PDB entry 6JAY | X-ray diffraction, 1.50 A resolution | chain A

[Chain A]
Protein: Group II chitinase
From: Ostrinia furnacalis
Notes: EC 3.2.1.14
UniProt: A0A221ZS22 (A0A221ZS22_OSTFU); aligned to UniProt positions 1606-2004 over residues 1606-2004
Amino-acid sequence (389 residues; row label = number of the first residue in the row; note: 10 numbers in that range are skipped by the numbering (no residue carries them; nothing is unmodelled there)):
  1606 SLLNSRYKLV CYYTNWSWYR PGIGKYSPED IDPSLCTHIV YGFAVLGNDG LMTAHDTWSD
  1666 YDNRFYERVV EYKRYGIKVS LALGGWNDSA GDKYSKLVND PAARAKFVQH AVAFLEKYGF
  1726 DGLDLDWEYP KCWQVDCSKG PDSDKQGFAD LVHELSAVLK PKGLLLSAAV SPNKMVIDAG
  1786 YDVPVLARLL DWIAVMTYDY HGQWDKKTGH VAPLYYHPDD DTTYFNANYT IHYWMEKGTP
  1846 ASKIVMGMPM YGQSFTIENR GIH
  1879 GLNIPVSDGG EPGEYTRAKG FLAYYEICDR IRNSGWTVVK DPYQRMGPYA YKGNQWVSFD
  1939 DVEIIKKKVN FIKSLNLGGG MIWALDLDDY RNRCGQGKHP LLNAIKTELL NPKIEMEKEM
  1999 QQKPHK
Not modelled in the structure: 1993-2004
Disulfides: C1616-C1641, C1737-C1742, C1906-C1972
Covalently attached groups: N-acetylglucosamine (NAG) linked to N1833
Residues lining bound ligands: JUK (2-amino-1-[(furan-2-yl)methyl]-5-oxo-3-({[(2S)-oxolan-2-yl]methyl}carbamoyl)-5H-dipyrido[1,2-a:2',3'-d]pyrimidin-1-ium): W1621, W1691, V1740, D1804, Q1808, W1809, A1896, F1899
What the authors report for this chain:
  - binding site for JUK: W1621, W1691, W1809, F1899

[Overview]
Bound to chain A: compound JUK. N-acetylglucosamine is covalently linked to N1833. From the paper: a binding
site for JUK at W1621, W1691 and W1809 among others.
Chain A is Group II chitinase (Ostrinia furnacalis); the structure, Crystal structure of Ostrinia furnacalis
Group II chitinase catalytic domain 1 in complex with a dipyrido-pyrimidine ..., was determined by X-ray
diffraction together with 6JAV, 6JAW and 6JAX from the same study.
